8GRE - chains A and B of the 4 polymer chains in the assembly; structure by X-ray diffraction, 2.30 A resolution.

Chain A (and B):
Molecule: Citrate synthase
Source organism: Saccharomyces cerevisiae
Notes: chain B of this document is another copy of the same molecule, construct and numbering; everything in this record applies to it too
UniProtKB: A0A6A5Q445 (A0A6A5Q445_YEASX); residue numbers follow UniProt; this construct covers 1-460
Amino-acid sequence (460 residues; each row starts with the number of its first residue):
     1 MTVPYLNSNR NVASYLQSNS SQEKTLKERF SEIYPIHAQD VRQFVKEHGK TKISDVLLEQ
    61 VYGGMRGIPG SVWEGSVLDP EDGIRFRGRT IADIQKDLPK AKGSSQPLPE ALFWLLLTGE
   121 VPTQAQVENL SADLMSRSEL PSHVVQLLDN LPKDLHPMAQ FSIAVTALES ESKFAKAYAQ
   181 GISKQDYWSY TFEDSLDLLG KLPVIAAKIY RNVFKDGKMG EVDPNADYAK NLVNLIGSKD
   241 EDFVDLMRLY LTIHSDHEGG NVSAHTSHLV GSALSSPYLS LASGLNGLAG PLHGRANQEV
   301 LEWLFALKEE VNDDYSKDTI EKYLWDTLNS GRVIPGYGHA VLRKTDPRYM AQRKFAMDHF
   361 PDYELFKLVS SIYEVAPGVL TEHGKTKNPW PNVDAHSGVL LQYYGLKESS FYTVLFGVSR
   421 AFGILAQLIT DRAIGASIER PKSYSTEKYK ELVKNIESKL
Not modelled in the structure: 1-22 (chain B: 1-21, 460)

How chain A and chain B interact:
Pairs across the interface (209; chain A residue first):
  His-37(A) / Thr-446(B)
  Asp-40(A) / Lys-450(B)  salt bridge
  Val-41(A) / Tyr-62(B)  hydrophobic
  Val-41(A) / Thr-446(B)
  Phe-44(A) / Leu-58(B)  hydrophobic
  Phe-44(A) / Tyr-449(B)
  Phe-44(A) / Lys-450(B)
  Phe-44(A) / Val-453(B)  hydrophobic
  Val-45(A) / Tyr-62(B)  hydrophobic
  His-48(A) / Leu-58(B)
  His-48(A) / Val-453(B)
  His-48(A) / Glu-457(B)  salt bridge
  Gly-49(A) / Leu-57(B)
  Gly-49(A) / Leu-58(B)  hydrogen bond (backbone-backbone)
  Gly-49(A) / Glu-59(B)  hydrogen bond (backbone-backbone)
  Lys-50(A) / Leu-57(B)
  Lys-50(A) / Glu-59(B)  salt bridge
  Thr-51(A) / Leu-57(B)
  Thr-51(A) / Leu-58(B)  hydrogen bond (backbone-backbone)
  Thr-51(A) / Glu-457(B)  hydrogen bond
  Lys-52(A) / Asp-55(B)
  Lys-52(A) / Val-56(B)
  Lys-52(A) / Leu-57(B)
  Lys-52(A) / Ile-456(B)
  Ile-53(A) / Val-56(B)  hydrogen bond (backbone-backbone)
  Ile-53(A) / Ile-456(B)  hydrophobic
  Ser-54(A) / Asp-55(B)
  Ser-54(A) / Val-56(B)  hydrogen bond (backbone-backbone)
  Asp-55(A) / Lys-52(B)  salt bridge
  Asp-55(A) / Ser-54(B)
  Asp-55(A) / Asp-55(B)
  Val-56(A) / Lys-52(B)
  Val-56(A) / Ile-53(B)  hydrogen bond (backbone-backbone)
  Val-56(A) / Ser-54(B)  hydrogen bond (backbone-backbone)
  Val-56(A) / Val-56(B)  hydrophobic
  Val-56(A) / Pro-69(B)
  Leu-57(A) / Gly-49(B)
  Leu-57(A) / Lys-50(B)
  Leu-57(A) / Thr-51(B)
  Leu-57(A) / Lys-52(B)
  Leu-58(A) / Phe-44(B)  hydrophobic
  Leu-58(A) / His-48(B)
  Leu-58(A) / Gly-49(B)  hydrogen bond (backbone-backbone)
  Leu-58(A) / Thr-51(B)  hydrogen bond (backbone-backbone)
  Glu-59(A) / Gly-49(B)  hydrogen bond (backbone-backbone)
  Glu-59(A) / Lys-50(B)  salt bridge
  Val-61(A) / Ile-53(B)  hydrophobic
  Val-61(A) / Pro-69(B)
  Val-61(A) / Gly-70(B)
  Val-61(A) / Ser-71(B)
  Val-61(A) / Val-72(B)
  Tyr-62(A) / Val-41(B)  hydrophobic
  Tyr-62(A) / Val-45(B)  hydrophobic
  Tyr-62(A) / Val-72(B)  hydrophobic
  Gly-63(A) / Ser-437(B)
  Gly-64(A) / Ser-437(B)  hydrogen bond (backbone-side chain)
  Gly-64(A) / Ile-438(B)
  Gly-64(A) / Glu-439(B)
  Gly-64(A) / Arg-440(B)  hydrogen bond (backbone-backbone)
  Met-65(A) / Pro-69(B)
  Met-65(A) / Gly-70(B)
  Met-65(A) / Arg-440(B)
  Met-65(A) / Pro-441(B)
  Arg-66(A) / Arg-440(B)
  Ile-68(A) / Pro-441(B)
  Ile-68(A) / Lys-442(B)  hydrogen bond (backbone-backbone)
  Pro-69(A) / Val-56(B)
  Pro-69(A) / Val-61(B)
  Pro-69(A) / Met-65(B)
  Pro-69(A) / Lys-442(B)
  Pro-69(A) / Tyr-444(B)  hydrophobic
  Pro-69(A) / Tyr-449(B)
  Gly-70(A) / Val-61(B)
  Gly-70(A) / Met-65(B)
  Gly-70(A) / Lys-442(B)  hydrogen bond (backbone-backbone)
  Ser-71(A) / Val-61(B)
  Ser-71(A) / Lys-442(B)
  Ser-71(A) / Ser-443(B)
  Ser-71(A) / Tyr-444(B)  hydrogen bond (backbone-backbone)
  Ser-71(A) / Tyr-449(B)  hydrogen bond (backbone-side chain)
  Val-72(A) / Val-61(B)
  Val-72(A) / Tyr-62(B)
  Val-72(A) / Tyr-444(B)
  Val-72(A) / Thr-446(B)
  Val-72(A) / Tyr-449(B)  hydrophobic
  Trp-73(A) / Ser-443(B)
  Trp-73(A) / Tyr-444(B)  hydrogen bond (backbone-backbone)
  Trp-73(A) / Ser-445(B)
  Glu-74(A) / Ser-445(B)
  Glu-74(A) / Thr-446(B)  hydrogen bond
  Val-77(A) / Ser-445(B)
  His-143(A) / Pro-152(B)
  Gln-146(A) / Asn-150(B)
  Leu-147(A) / Leu-147(B)  hydrophobic
  Leu-147(A) / Leu-151(B)  hydrophobic
  Asn-150(A) / Gln-146(B)
  Pro-152(A) / His-143(B)
  Asp-154(A) / Ser-170(B)
  Leu-155(A) / Ala-167(B)
  Leu-155(A) / Ser-170(B)
  Ala-159(A) / Thr-166(B)
  Ser-162(A) / Thr-166(B)
  Ile-163(A) / Ile-163(B)
  Ile-163(A) / Thr-166(B)
  Ile-163(A) / Ala-167(B)
  Thr-166(A) / Ala-159(B)
  Thr-166(A) / Ile-163(B)
  Ala-167(A) / Leu-155(B)
  Ala-167(A) / Ile-163(B)  hydrophobic
  Glu-169(A) / Leu-155(B)
  Ser-170(A) / Leu-155(B)
  Tyr-178(A) / Pro-291(B)  hydrophobic
  Glu-258(A) / Lys-442(B)  salt bridge
  Glu-258(A) / Ser-443(B)
  Gly-259(A) / Ser-443(B)  hydrogen bond (backbone-side chain)
  Gly-260(A) / Arg-440(B)
  Gly-260(A) / Pro-441(B)
  Gly-260(A) / Ser-443(B)
  Val-262(A) / Leu-269(B)
  Val-262(A) / Ile-438(B)  hydrophobic
  Val-262(A) / Glu-439(B)
  His-265(A) / Leu-269(B)
  His-265(A) / Glu-439(B)
  His-265(A) / Pro-441(B)
  Thr-266(A) / Thr-266(B)
  Thr-266(A) / Leu-269(B)
  Thr-266(A) / Val-270(B)
  Leu-269(A) / Val-262(B)
  Leu-269(A) / His-265(B)
  Leu-269(A) / Thr-266(B)
  Val-270(A) / Thr-266(B)
  Val-270(A) / Asn-286(B)
  Ser-272(A) / Leu-292(B)
  Ala-273(A) / Gly-290(B)
  Ala-273(A) / Pro-291(B)
  Ala-273(A) / Leu-292(B)  hydrogen bond (backbone-backbone)
  Leu-274(A) / Pro-291(B)
  Leu-274(A) / Leu-292(B)  hydrophobic
  Ser-275(A) / Asn-286(B)  hydrogen bond (side chain-backbone)
  Ser-275(A) / Ala-289(B)
  Ser-275(A) / Gly-290(B)  hydrogen bond (side chain-backbone)
  Leu-279(A) / Asn-286(B)
  Leu-279(A) / Ala-289(B)  hydrophobic
  Ser-283(A) / Ser-283(B)
  Ser-283(A) / Asn-286(B)  hydrogen bond
  Asn-286(A) / Val-270(B)
  Asn-286(A) / Ser-275(B)  hydrogen bond (backbone-side chain)
  Asn-286(A) / Leu-279(B)
  Asn-286(A) / Ser-283(B)  hydrogen bond
  Gly-287(A) / Ala-273(B)
  Ala-289(A) / Ser-275(B)
  Ala-289(A) / Leu-279(B)  hydrophobic
  Gly-290(A) / Ala-273(B)
  Gly-290(A) / Ser-275(B)  hydrogen bond (backbone-side chain)
  Pro-291(A) / Tyr-178(B)  hydrophobic
  Pro-291(A) / Ala-273(B)
  Pro-291(A) / Leu-274(B)
  Leu-292(A) / Ser-272(B)
  Leu-292(A) / Ala-273(B)  hydrogen bond (backbone-backbone)
  Leu-292(A) / Leu-274(B)  hydrophobic
  Leu-292(A) / Ile-438(B)
  Ser-437(A) / Tyr-62(B)
  Ser-437(A) / Gly-63(B)
  Ser-437(A) / Gly-64(B)  hydrogen bond (side chain-backbone)
  Ile-438(A) / Gly-64(B)
  Ile-438(A) / Arg-66(B)  hydrogen bond (backbone-side chain)
  Ile-438(A) / Val-262(B)  hydrophobic
  Glu-439(A) / Gly-64(B)
  Glu-439(A) / His-265(B)
  Arg-440(A) / Gly-64(B)  hydrogen bond (backbone-backbone)
  Arg-440(A) / Met-65(B)
  Arg-440(A) / Arg-66(B)
  Arg-440(A) / Gly-260(B)
  Arg-440(A) / Asn-261(B)
  Pro-441(A) / Gly-64(B)
  Pro-441(A) / Met-65(B)
  Pro-441(A) / Ile-68(B)
  Pro-441(A) / Gly-260(B)
  Lys-442(A) / Ile-68(B)  hydrogen bond (backbone-backbone)
  Lys-442(A) / Pro-69(B)
  Lys-442(A) / Gly-70(B)  hydrogen bond (backbone-backbone)
  Lys-442(A) / Ser-71(B)
  Lys-442(A) / Glu-258(B)  salt bridge
  Ser-443(A) / Ser-71(B)
  Ser-443(A) / Trp-73(B)
  Ser-443(A) / Glu-258(B)
  Ser-443(A) / Gly-259(B)  hydrogen bond (side chain-backbone)
  Tyr-444(A) / Pro-69(B)  hydrophobic
  Tyr-444(A) / Ser-71(B)  hydrogen bond (backbone-backbone)
  Tyr-444(A) / Val-72(B)
  Tyr-444(A) / Trp-73(B)  hydrogen bond (backbone-backbone)
  Ser-445(A) / Trp-73(B)  hydrogen bond (backbone-backbone)
  Ser-445(A) / Glu-74(B)
  Ser-445(A) / Val-77(B)
  Thr-446(A) / His-37(B)
  Thr-446(A) / Glu-74(B)  hydrogen bond
  Tyr-449(A) / Phe-44(B)
  Tyr-449(A) / Ile-53(B)  hydrophobic
  Tyr-449(A) / Pro-69(B)
  Tyr-449(A) / Ser-71(B)  hydrogen bond (side chain-backbone)
  Tyr-449(A) / Val-72(B)  hydrophobic
  Lys-450(A) / Asp-40(B)  salt bridge
  Lys-450(A) / Phe-44(B)
  Val-453(A) / Phe-44(B)  hydrophobic
  Val-453(A) / His-48(B)
  Ile-456(A) / Lys-52(B)
  Ile-456(A) / Ile-53(B)  hydrophobic
  Glu-457(A) / His-48(B)  salt bridge
  Glu-457(A) / Thr-51(B)  hydrogen bond
Other interface residues (no listed pair), chain A (86 interface residues in all): Gly-67, Leu-151, Ala-282, His-293, Lys-448
Other interface residues (no listed pair), chain B (88 interface residues in all): Gln-43, Gly-67, Asp-154, Glu-169, Ala-282, Gly-287, His-293, Lys-448, Leu-452

Overview:
The interface between chain A and chain B involves 86 residues on one side and 88 on the other; the contacts
include 40 hydrogen bonds and 9 salt bridges. Polar pairs include Asp-40(A)/Lys-450(B), His-48(A)/Glu-457(B)
and Lys-50(A)/Glu-59(B).
Both chains are Citrate synthase (Saccharomyces cerevisiae). Entry 8GRE (F-box protein in complex with
skp1(FL) and substrate) was determined by X-ray diffraction (same publication as 8GQZ, 8GR9 and 8GRF).
